Entry 6BQF (X-ray diffraction, 3.35 A resolution); this record covers chains B and R of the 12 polymer chains in the assembly.

# Chain B
Name: DNA-directed RNA polymerase II subunit RPB2
Source organism: Saccharomyces cerevisiae (strain ATCC 204508 / S288c)
Notes: EC 2.7.7.6
UniProtKB: P08518 (RPB2_YEAST); residues 1-1224 here = UniProt positions 1-1224
Sequence (1224 residues; each row starts with the number of its first residue):
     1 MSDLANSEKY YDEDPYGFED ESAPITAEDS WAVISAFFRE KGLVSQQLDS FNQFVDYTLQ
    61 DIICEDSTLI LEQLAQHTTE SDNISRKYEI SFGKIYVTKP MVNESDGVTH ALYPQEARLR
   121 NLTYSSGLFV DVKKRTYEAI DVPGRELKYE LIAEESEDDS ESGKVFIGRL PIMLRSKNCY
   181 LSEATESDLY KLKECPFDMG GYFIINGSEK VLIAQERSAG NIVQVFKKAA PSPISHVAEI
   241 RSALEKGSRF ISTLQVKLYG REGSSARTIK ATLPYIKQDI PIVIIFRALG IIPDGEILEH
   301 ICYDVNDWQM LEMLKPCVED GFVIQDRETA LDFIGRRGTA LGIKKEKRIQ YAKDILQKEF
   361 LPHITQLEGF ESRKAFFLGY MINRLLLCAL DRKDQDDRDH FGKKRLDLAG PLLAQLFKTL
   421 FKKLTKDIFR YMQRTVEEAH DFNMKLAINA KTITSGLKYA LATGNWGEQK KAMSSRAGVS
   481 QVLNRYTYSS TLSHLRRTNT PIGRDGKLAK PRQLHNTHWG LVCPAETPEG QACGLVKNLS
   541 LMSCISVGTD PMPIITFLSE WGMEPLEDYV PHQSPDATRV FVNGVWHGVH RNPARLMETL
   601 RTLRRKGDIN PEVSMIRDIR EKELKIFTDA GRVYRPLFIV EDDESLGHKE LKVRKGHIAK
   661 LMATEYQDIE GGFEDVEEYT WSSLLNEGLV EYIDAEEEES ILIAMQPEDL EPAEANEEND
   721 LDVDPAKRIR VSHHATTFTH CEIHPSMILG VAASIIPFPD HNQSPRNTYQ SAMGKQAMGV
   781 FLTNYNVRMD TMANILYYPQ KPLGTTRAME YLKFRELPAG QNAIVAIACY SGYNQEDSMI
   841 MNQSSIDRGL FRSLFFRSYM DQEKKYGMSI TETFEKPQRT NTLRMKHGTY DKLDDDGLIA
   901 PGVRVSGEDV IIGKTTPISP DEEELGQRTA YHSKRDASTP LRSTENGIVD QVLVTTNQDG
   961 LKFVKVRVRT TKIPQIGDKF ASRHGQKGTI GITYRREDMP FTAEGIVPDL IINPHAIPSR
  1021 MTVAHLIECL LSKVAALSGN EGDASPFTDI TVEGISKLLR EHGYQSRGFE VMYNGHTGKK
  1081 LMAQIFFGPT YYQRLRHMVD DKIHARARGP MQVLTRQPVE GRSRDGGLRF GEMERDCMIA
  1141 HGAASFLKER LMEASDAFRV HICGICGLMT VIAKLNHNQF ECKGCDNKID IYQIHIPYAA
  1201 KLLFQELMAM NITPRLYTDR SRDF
Unresolved in the structure: 1-19, 71-88, 135-163, 244-250, 339-344, 436-445, 503-508, 669-677, 713-721, 919-928, 1221-1224
Ion coordination: Zn2+: Cys1163, Cys1166, Cys1182

# Chain R
Molecule: 9-nt RNA strand
Sequence (9 nucleotides; row label = number of the first residue in the row):
     1 AUCGAGAGA
Ion coordination: Mg2+: A9 (shared with 3 residues of chain A)

# Interface between chain B and chain R
Residue-residue contacts (14; chain B residue first):
  Asn465(B) - G4(R)  sugar contact
  Arg476(B) - G4(R)  hydrogen bond to the sugar
  Arg476(B) - A5(R)  phosphate contact
  Ala477(B) - A5(R)  sugar contact
  Gly478(B) - A5(R)  sugar contact
  Gln481(B) - A5(R)  hydrogen bond to the phosphate
  Gln481(B) - G6(R)  phosphate contact
  Gln776(B) - A7(R)  hydrogen bond to the phosphate
  Gln776(B) - G8(R)  hydrogen bond to the phosphate
  Lys979(B) - A9(R)  salt bridge to the phosphate
  Lys987(B) - A9(R)  salt bridge to the phosphate
  His1097(B) - A7(R)  sugar contact
  His1097(B) - G8(R)  sugar contact
  Arg1124(B) - A1(R)  phosphate contact
Interface residues without a listed pair, chain B (13 interface residues in all): Pro528, Lys1102, Gln1112

# In short
The interface between chain B and chain R involves 13 residues on one side and 7 on the other, with 4 hydrogen
bonds and 2 salt bridges. Polar contacts include Arg476(B)-G4(R), Gln481(B)-A5(R) and Gln776(B)-A7(R).
Cys1163(B), Cys1166(B) and Cys1182(B) coordinate Zn2+.
Here chain B is DNA-directed RNA polymerase II subunit RPB2 (Saccharomyces cerevisiae (strain ATCC 204508 /
S288c)) and chain R is a 9-nt RNA strand. Entry 6BQF (Pol II elongation complex with 'dT-AP' at i+1, i-1
position) was determined by X-ray diffraction together with 6BLO, 6BLP, 6BM2 and 6BM4 from the same study.
